PDB entry 7YKK | electron microscopy, 5.90 A resolution (low resolution: residue-level contacts below are approximate; hydrogen-bond / salt-bridge calls are withheld) | chains D and E of the 6 polymer chains in the assembly

Chain D (and E):
Molecule: ATPase family gene 2 protein
Source organism: Saccharomyces cerevisiae
Notes: EC 3.6.4.10; chain E of this document is another copy of the same molecule, construct and numbering; everything in this record applies to it too
UniProt: P32794 (AFG2_YEAST); residues 1-780 here = UniProt positions 1-780
Amino-acid sequence (780 residues; each row starts with the number of its first residue):
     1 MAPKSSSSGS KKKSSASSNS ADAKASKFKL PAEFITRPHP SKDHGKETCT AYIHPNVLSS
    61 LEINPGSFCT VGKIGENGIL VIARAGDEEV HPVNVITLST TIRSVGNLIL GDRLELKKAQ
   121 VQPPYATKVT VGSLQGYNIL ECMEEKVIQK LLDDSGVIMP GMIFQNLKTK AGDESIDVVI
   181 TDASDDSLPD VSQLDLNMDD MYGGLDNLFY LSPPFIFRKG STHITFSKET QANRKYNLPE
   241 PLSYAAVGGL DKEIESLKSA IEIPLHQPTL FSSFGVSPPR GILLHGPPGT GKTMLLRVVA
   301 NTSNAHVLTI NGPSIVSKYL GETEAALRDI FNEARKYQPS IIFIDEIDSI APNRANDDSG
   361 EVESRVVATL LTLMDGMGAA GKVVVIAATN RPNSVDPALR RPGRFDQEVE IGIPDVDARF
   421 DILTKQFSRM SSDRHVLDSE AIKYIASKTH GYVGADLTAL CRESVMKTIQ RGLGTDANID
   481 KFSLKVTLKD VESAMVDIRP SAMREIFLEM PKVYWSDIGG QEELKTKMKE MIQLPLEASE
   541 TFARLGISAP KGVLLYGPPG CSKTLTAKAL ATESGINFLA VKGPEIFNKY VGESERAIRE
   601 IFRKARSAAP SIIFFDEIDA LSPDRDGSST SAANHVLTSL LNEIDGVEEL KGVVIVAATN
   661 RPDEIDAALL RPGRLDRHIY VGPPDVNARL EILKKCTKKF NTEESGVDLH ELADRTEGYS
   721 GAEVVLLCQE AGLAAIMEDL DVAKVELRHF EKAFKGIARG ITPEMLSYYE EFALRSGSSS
Disordered / not traced: 1-27, 48, 206-219, 777-780 (chain E: 1-27, 206-219, 777-780)
Ligand contacts: ATP (adenosine-5'-triphosphate): Gly249, Gly289, Thr290, Gly291, Lys292, Thr293, Met294, Ile422, Lys425, Gln426, Gly454, Ala455, Thr458
Curated features (UniProtKB/Swiss-Prot):
  - binding site (ATP): Gly286 to Thr293, Gly557 to Thr564
  - mutagenesis: Phe343 (F343L: In dgr1-sup*; moderate loss of catalytic activity. No growth defect. Restores growth and formation of 60S ribosomal subunit maturation but not catalytic activity or oligomerization ...), Glu346 (E346Q: Reduces basal and RLP24-dependent ATPase activity. Increases interaction with RLP24. Slightly reduces RLP24 release. Does not affect composition of pre-60S ribosomal particles or growth), Leu457 (L457S: In afg2-18, drg1-18 or drg1-ts; temperature sensitive mutant. At the restrictive temperature of 37 degrees Celsius, impaired growth ...), Cys561 to Ser562 (Increases ATPase activity and reduces affinity for ATP. Mild defect in oligomerization), Cys561 (C561T: In drg1-11; severe loss of ATPase activity. Severe loss of oligomerization. Resistant to diazaborine-mediated growth inhibition), Ser562 (S562G: Increases ATPase activity. Loss of oligomerization), Ala569 (A569V: In drg1-3; resistant to diazaborine-mediated growth inhibition), Glu617 (E617Q: Increases basal ATPase activity. Reduces RLP24-mediated activation. Does not affect interaction with RLP24 ...), Val725 (V725E: In drg1-1; slight loss of ATPase activity. No effect on affinity for ATP or oligomerization. Resistant to diazaborine-mediated growth inhibition ...)

Interface between chain D and chain E:
Pairs across the interface - 43 pairs, chain D then chain E:
  Ile74(D) - Arg328(E)
  Gly75(D) - Arg328(E)
  Glu76(D) - Gly376(E)
  Asn77(D) - Arg335(E)
  Glu115(D) - Arg328(E)
  Asp190(D) - Lys336(E)
  Val191(D) - Lys336(E)
  Asn237(D) - Ala379(E)
  Asn237(D) - Ala380(E)
  Ser314(D) - Arg365(E)
  Val316(D) - Leu320(E)
  Lys318(D) - Glu361(E)
  Met430(D) - Phe274(E)
  Met430(D) - Val276(E)
  Arg434(D) - Ser273(E)
  Ala459(D) - Pro402(E)
  Arg462(D) - Val276(E)
  Arg462(D) - Ser277(E)
  Arg462(D) - Pro279(E)
  Arg462(D) - Gly403(E)
  Arg462(D) - Asp406(E)
  Val465(D) - Phe274(E)
  Met466(D) - Gln407(E)
  Ile469(D) - Leu270(E)
  Gln470(D) - Ser259(E)
  Leu473(D) - Ile263(E)
  Asn478(D) - Gln267(E)
  Lys481(D) - Leu270(E)
  Arg499(D) - Arg606(E)
  Arg499(D) - Ser607(E)
  Leu508(D) - Val647(E)
  Met510(D) - Val647(E)
  Lys582(D) - Val647(E)
  Lys589(D) - Val591(E)
  Lys699(D) - Arg544(E)
  Gln729(D) - Ile547(E)
  Gly732(D) - Ile547(E)
  Leu733(D) - Phe542(E)
  Ile736(D) - Phe542(E)
  Ile736(D) - Leu545(E)
  Met737(D) - Glu530(E)
  Asp741(D) - Thr541(E)
  Asp741(D) - Arg544(E)
Other interface residues (no listed pair), chain D (43 interface residues in all): Leu238, Asn311, Pro313, Ser317, Glu463, Met503, Pro584, Phe700, Leu726
Other interface residues (no listed pair), chain E (43 interface residues in all): Pro278, Tyr337, Gln338, Ser364, Ala368, Met377, Leu534, Pro550, His635, Thr638, Gly673

In short:
The chain D/chain E interface involves 43 residues from each chain. Ligands of chain D: ATP. UniProt lists 16
ATP-binding residues and 8 mutagenesis sites on chain D.
Chain D and chain E are both ATPase family gene 2 protein (Saccharomyces cerevisiae); the structure, Cryo-EM
structure of Drg1 hexamer treated with ADP, was determined by electron microscopy (same publication as 7WBB,
7WD3, 7YKL, 7YKT and 7YKZ).
